4IZ0 - chain A; structure by X-ray diffraction, 2.22 A resolution.

[Chain A]
Molecule: RNA-directed RNA polymerase
Organism: Hepatitis C virus
Notes: EC 2.7.7.48
UniProtKB: O92972 (POLG_HCVJ4); residues 1-570 here correspond to UniProt positions 2420-2989 (UniProt number = residue number + 2419)
Chain sequence (576 residues; numbered 1 to 576; the number before each row is that of its first residue):
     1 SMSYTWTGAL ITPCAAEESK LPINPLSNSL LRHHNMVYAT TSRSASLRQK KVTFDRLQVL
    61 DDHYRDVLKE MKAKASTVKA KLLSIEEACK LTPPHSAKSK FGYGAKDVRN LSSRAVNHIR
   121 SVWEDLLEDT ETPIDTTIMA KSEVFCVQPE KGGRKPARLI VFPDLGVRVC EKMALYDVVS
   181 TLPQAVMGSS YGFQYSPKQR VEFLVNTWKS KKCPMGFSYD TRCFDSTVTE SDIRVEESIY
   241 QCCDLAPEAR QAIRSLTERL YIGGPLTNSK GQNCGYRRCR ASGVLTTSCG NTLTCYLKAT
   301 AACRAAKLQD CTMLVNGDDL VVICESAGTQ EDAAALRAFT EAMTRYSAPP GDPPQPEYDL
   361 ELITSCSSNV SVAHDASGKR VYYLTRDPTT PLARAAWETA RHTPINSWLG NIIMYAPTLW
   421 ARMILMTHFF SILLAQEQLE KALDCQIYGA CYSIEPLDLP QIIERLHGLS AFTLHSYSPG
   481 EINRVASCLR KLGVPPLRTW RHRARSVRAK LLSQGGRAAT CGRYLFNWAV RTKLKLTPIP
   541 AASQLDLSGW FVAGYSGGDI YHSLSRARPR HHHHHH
Not modelled in the structure: 150-153, 564-576
Sequence notes: expression tag (571-576)
Disulfides: Cys303-Cys311
Ligand contacts:
  - 2BI (2,4,5-trichloro-N-(5-methyl-1,2-oxazol-3-yl)benzenesulfonamide), molecule 1: Phe193, Arg200, Asn316, Cys366, Ser368, Leu384, Gly410, Asn411, Met414, Tyr415, Gln446, Ile447, Tyr448, Gly449
  - 2BI, molecule 2: Leu419, Arg422, Met423, Leu474, His475, Tyr477, Ile482, Leu497, Arg498, Arg501, Trp528
What the authors report for this chain:
  - binding site for 2BI: Leu419, Met423

[Summary]
Chain A binds compound 2BI. The paper reports a binding site for 2BI at Leu419 and Met423.
Chain A is RNA-directed RNA polymerase (Hepatitis C virus); the structure, Crystal structure of HCV NS5B
polymerase in complex with 2,4,5-trichloro-N-(5-methyl-1,2-oxazol-3-yl)benzenesulfonamide, was determined by
X-ray diffraction together with 4J02, 4J04, 4J06, 4J08 and 4J0A from the same study.
